Entry 4UD5 (X-ray diffraction, 2.52 A resolution); this record covers chain A.

== Chain A ==
Protein: Poly(a) RNA polymerase protein CID1
Source organism: Schizosaccharomyces pombe
Notes: EC 2.7.7.-
UniProt: O13833 (CID1_SCHPO); residue numbers follow UniProt; this construct covers 40-206, 208-405
Sequence (366 residues; numbered 40 to 405 plus 1 insertion-coded residue; 1 number in that range is skipped by the numbering (no residue carries it; nothing is unmodelled there); the number before each row is that of its first residue):
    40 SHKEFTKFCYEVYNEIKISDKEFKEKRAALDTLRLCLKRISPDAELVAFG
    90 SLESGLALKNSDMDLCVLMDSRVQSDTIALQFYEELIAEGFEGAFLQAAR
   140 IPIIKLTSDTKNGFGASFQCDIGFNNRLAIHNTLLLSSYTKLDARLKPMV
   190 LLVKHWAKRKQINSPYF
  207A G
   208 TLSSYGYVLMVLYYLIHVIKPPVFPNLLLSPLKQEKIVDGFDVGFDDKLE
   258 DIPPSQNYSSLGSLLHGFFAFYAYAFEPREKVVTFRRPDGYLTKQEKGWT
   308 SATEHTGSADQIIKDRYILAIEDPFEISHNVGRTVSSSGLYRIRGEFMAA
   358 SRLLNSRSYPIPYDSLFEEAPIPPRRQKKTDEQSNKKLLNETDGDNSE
Not modelled in the structure: 40, 111-113, 382-405
Sequence notes: engineered mutation Ala-133 (Lys in O13833), Ala-137 (Arg in O13833), Ala-277 (Arg in O13833), Ala-282 (Lys in O13833)
Swiss-Prot annotation at these positions:
  - binding site (UTP): Ser-90, Ala-168, Asn-171, Thr-172, Lys-193, Lys-197, Ser-211, Tyr-212, His-336
  - binding site (Mg(2+)): Asp-101, Asp-103
  - binding site (ATP): Arg-340
  - mutagenesis: Phe-88 (F88D: Impairs catalytic activity), Asp-101 (D101A: Abolishes catalytic activity but does not affect RNA binding; when associated with A-103), Asp-103 (D103A: Abolishes catalytic activity but does not affect RNA binding; when associated with A-101), Lys-144 (K144A: Reduces association with a 15-mer A stretch but does not affect association with a 15-mer U stretch), Asp-160 (D160A: Abolishes catalytic activity), Asn-164 (N164P: Predominantly performs monouridylation), Asn-165 (N165A/P: Abolishes catalytic activity), Lys-321 (K321A: Impairs binding to RNA; when associated with A-323; A-277 and A-282. Also impairs binding to RNA; when associated with A-323; A-133 and A-137), Arg-323 (R323A: Impairs binding to RNA; when associated with A-321; A-277 and A-282. Also impairs binding to RNA; when associated with A-321; A-133 and A-137), Asp-330 (D330A: Leads to diminished TUTase activity), Phe-332 (F332A: Reduces capacity for binding RNAs), Glu-333 (E333A: Leads to diminished TUTase activity), 1 further mutagenesis entry in UniProt
Reported in the primary citation:
  - conformationally variable residues (order/disorder transition): Thr-310 to Asp-322
  - specificity-determining residues: Asp-330 (proposed by the authors, not directly observed)
  - mutagenesis - F88D, N164P, N164P/N165P: decreased catalytic activity

== In short ==
Curated annotation (UniProt) lists 9 UTP-binding residues, Mg2+-binding residues Asp-101 and Asp-103,
ATP-binding residue Arg-340 and 13 mutagenesis sites. The paper reports that F88D, N164P and N164P/N165P
reduce catalytic activity; the specificity determinant Asp-330.
Chain A is Poly(a) RNA polymerase protein CID1 (Schizosaccharomyces pombe); the structure, Structural
Plasticity of Cid1 Provides a Basis for its RNA Terminal Uridylyl Transferase Activity, was determined by
X-ray diffraction (same publication as 4UD4).
